PDB entry 3VG9 | X-ray diffraction, 2.70 A resolution | chains A and C of the 3 polymer chains in the assembly

== Chain A ==
Molecule: Adenosine receptor A2a
Organism: Homo sapiens
UniProt: P29274 (AA2AR_HUMAN); residue numbers follow UniProt; this construct covers 1-316
Sequence (326 residues; row label = number of the first residue in the row):
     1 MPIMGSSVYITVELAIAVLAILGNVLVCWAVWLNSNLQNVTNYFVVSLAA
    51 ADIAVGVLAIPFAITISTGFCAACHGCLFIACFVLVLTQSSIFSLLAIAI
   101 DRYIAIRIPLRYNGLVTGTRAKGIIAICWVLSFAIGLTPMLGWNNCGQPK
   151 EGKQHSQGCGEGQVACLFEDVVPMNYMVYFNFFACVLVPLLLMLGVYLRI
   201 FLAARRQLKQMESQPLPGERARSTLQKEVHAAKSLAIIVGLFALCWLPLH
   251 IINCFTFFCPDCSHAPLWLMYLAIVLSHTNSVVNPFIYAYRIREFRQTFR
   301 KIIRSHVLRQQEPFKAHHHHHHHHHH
Not modelled in the structure: 1-5, 149-155, 310-326
Sequence notes: engineered mutation Gln-154 (Asn in P29274); expression tag (317-326)
Disulfide bonds: Cys-71/Cys-159, Cys-74/Cys-146, Cys-77/Cys-166, Cys-259/Cys-262
Residues lining bound ligands: ZMA (4-{2-[(7-amino-2-furan-2-yl[1,2,4]triazolo[1,5-a][1,3,5]triazin-5-yl)amino]ethyl}phenol): Leu-85, Phe-168, Glu-169, Met-177, Asn-181, Trp-246, Leu-249, His-250, Asn-253, His-264, Pro-266, Met-270, Tyr-271, Ile-274
Swiss-Prot annotation at these positions:
  - binding site (adenosine): Glu-169, Asn-253, Ser-277, His-278
What the authors report for this chain:
  - binding site for ZMA: Phe-168, Asn-253, Ile-274
  - contacts within the chain: Arg-102/Glu-228 (water-mediated contact), Asp-101/Arg-102 (salt bridge), Arg-102/Tyr-112 (hydrogen bond), Thr-41/Arg-102 (hydrogen bond), Arg-220/Glu-228 (salt bridge)

== Chain C ==
Molecule: antibody fab fragment heavy chain
Organism: Mus musculus
Notes: antibody fragment or engineered binder
Sequence (226 residues; row label = number of the first residue in the row):
     1 EVQLQQSGAELVKPGSSVKISCKTSGDSFTAYNMNWVKQSHGKSLEWIGN
    51 INPYYGSTRYNQKFKGKATLTVDKSSSTAYIQLNSLTSEDSAVYYCAREG
   101 NYYDGGSVRYFDYWGQGTTLTVSSAKTTAPSVYPLAPVCGDTSGSSVTLG
   151 CLVKGYFPEPVTLTWNSGSLSSGVHTFPAVLQSDLYTLSSSVTVTSSTWP
   201 SQSITCNVAHPASSTKVDKKIEPRGP
Not modelled in the structure: 141-142
Disulfide bonds: Cys-22/Cys-96, Cys-151/Cys-206

== Interface between chain A and chain C ==
Residue-residue contacts - 24 pairs, chain A then chain C:
  Asn-36(A) / Gly-106(C)
  Asn-36(A) / Ser-107(C)  hydrogen bond (backbone-backbone)
  Leu-37(A) / Gly-105(C)
  Asn-39(A) / Tyr-103(C)
  Asn-39(A) / Ser-107(C)  hydrogen bond
  Thr-41(A) / Tyr-103(C)
  Asn-42(A) / Tyr-103(C)  hydrogen bond
  Asn-42(A) / Gly-105(C)  hydrogen bond (side chain-backbone)
  Arg-102(A) / Tyr-103(C)
  Leu-110(A) / Ala-31(C)
  Asn-113(A) / Thr-30(C)
  Asn-113(A) / Ala-31(C)
  Asn-113(A) / Asn-52(C)  hydrogen bond
  Pro-217(A) / Glu-1(C)
  Pro-217(A) / Tyr-113(C)
  Thr-224(A) / Tyr-102(C)
  Thr-224(A) / Tyr-110(C)  hydrogen bond
  Lys-227(A) / Tyr-102(C)
  Glu-228(A) / Tyr-102(C)
  Glu-228(A) / Tyr-103(C)
  Ala-231(A) / Tyr-103(C)
  Ala-231(A) / Asp-104(C)
  Leu-235(A) / Tyr-103(C)  hydrophobic
  Ile-292(A) / Asp-104(C)
Interface residues without a listed pair, chain A (19 interface residues in all): Gln-38, Gly-114, Glu-294, Phe-295
Interface residues without a listed pair, chain C (16 interface residues in all): Asp-27, Ser-28, Tyr-32, Tyr-54

== In short ==
Chain A and chain C form an interface of 19 and 16 residues respectively; the contacts include 6 hydrogen
bonds. Polar contacts include Asn-39(A)/Ser-107(C), Asn-42(A)/Tyr-103(C) and Asn-42(A)/Gly-105(C). Bound to
chain A: compound ZMA. The paper reports a binding site for ZMA at Phe-168(A), Asn-253(A) and Ile-274(A);
contacts within the chain involving Arg-102(A), Glu-228(A) and Asp-101(A) among others.
Chain A is Adenosine receptor A2a (Homo sapiens) and chain C is antibody fab fragment heavy chain (Mus
musculus); the structure, Crystal structure of human adenosine A2A receptor with an allosteric inverse-agonist
antibody at 2.7 A resolution, was determined by X-ray diffraction together with 3VGA from the same study.
